1M1T - chains B and D of the 4 polymer chains in the assembly; structure by X-ray diffraction, 1.94 A resolution.

# Chain B (and D)
Protein: Acetyl-CoA acetyltransferase
From: Zoogloea ramigera
Notes: EC 2.3.1.9; chain D of this document is another copy of the same molecule, construct and numbering; everything in this record applies to it too
UniProtKB: P07097 (THIL_ZOORA); the construct has insertions or renumbered stretches relative to UniProt, so the offset changes along the chain: 1-9 = UniProt 1-9; 11-392 = UniProt 10-391
Chain sequence (392 residues; numbered 1 to 392; the number before each row is that of its first residue):
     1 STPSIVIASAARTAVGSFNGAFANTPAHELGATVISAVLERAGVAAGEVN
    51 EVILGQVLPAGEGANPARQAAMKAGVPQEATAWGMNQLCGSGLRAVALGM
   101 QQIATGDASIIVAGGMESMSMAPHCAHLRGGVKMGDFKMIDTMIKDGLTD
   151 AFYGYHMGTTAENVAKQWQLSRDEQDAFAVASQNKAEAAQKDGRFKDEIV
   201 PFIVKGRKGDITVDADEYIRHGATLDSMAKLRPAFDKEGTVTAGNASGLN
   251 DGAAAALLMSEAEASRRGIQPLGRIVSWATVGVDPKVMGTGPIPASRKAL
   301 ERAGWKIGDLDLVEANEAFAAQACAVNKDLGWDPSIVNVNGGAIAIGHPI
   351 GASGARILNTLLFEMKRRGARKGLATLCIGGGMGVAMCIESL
Construct notes: insertion (10); engineered mutation Ala-64 (Gln63 in P07097); conflict Arg-129 (Ala128 in P07097)

# How chain B and chain D interact
Contacting residue pairs (15):
  Leu-128(B) with Gly-131(D); Val-132(D), hydrogen bond (backbone-backbone); Phe-137(D), hydrophobic
  Arg-129(B) with Gly-131(D); Val-132(D); Lys-133(D), hydrogen bond (side chain-backbone); Met-134(D)
  Gly-131(B) with Leu-128(D); Arg-129(D); Gly-131(D)
  Val-132(B) with Leu-128(D), hydrogen bond (backbone-backbone); Arg-129(D)
  Lys-133(B) with Arg-129(D), hydrogen bond (backbone-side chain)
  Met-134(B) with Arg-129(D)
  Phe-137(B) with Leu-128(D), hydrophobic
Other interface residues (no listed pair), chain B (8 interface residues in all): Gly-130
Other interface residues (no listed pair), chain D (8 interface residues in all): Gly-130

# Overview
Chain B and chain D each contribute 8 residues to their interface, with 4 hydrogen bonds. Polar contacts
include Arg-129(B)/Lys-133(D) and Leu-128(B)/Val-132(D).
Both chains are Acetyl-CoA acetyltransferase (Zoogloea ramigera). Entry 1M1T (Biosynthetic thiolase, Q64A
mutant) was determined by X-ray diffraction (same publication as 1M1O, 1M3K, 1M3Z, 1M4S and 1M4T).
